PDB entry 1GXP | X-ray diffraction, 2.50 A resolution | chains B and D of the 4 polymer chains in the assembly

# Chain B
Name: Phosphate regulon transcriptional regulatory protein
Source organism: Escherichia coli
Notes: fragment: dna-binding and transactivation domain, residues 124-229
Reference sequence: P08402 (PHOB_ECOLI); numbering as in UniProt (aligned over 124-229)
Sequence (106 residues; each row starts with the number of its first residue):
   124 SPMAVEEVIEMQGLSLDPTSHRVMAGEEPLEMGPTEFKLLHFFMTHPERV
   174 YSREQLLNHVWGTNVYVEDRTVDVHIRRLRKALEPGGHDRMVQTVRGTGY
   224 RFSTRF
Disordered / not traced: 124-128

# Chain D
Molecule: 23-nt DNA strand
Sequence (23 nucleotides; each row starts with the number of its first residue):
     1 CCCGTGACAACTTTATGACAGCT

# How chain B and chain D interact
Residue-residue contacts (18; chain B residue first):
  Arg-176(B) with DC1(D), base contact; DC3(D), salt bridge to the phosphate
  Arg-193(B) with DC1(D), base contact; DC3(D), salt bridge to the phosphate
  Arg-200(B) with DT5(D), sugar contact; DG6(D), salt bridge to the phosphate
  Arg-203(B) with DG4(D), salt bridge to the phosphate
  Thr-217(B) with DC3(D), phosphate contact; DG4(D), hydrogen bond to the phosphate
  Val-218(B) with DC3(D), phosphate contact
  Arg-219(B) with DC2(D), hydrogen bond to the base; DC3(D), phosphate contact
  Gly-220(B) with DC1(D), hydrogen bond to the base; DC2(D), phosphate contact; DC3(D), hydrogen bond to the phosphate
  Thr-221(B) with DC1(D), base contact; DC3(D), phosphate contact
  Tyr-223(B) with DG4(D), hydrogen bond to the phosphate
Also at the interface, not in a pair above, chain B (15 interface residues in all): Ser-175, Asp-196, Val-197, Arg-201, Gly-222
Also at the interface, not in a pair above, chain D (8 interface residues in all): DA7, DC8

# In short
15 residues of chain B and 8 residues of chain D are in contact, with 5 hydrogen bonds and 4 salt bridges.
Polar contacts include Arg-219(B)/DC2(D), Gly-220(B)/DC1(D) and Thr-217(B)/DG4(D).
Chain B is Phosphate regulon transcriptional regulatory protein (Escherichia coli) and chain D is a 23-nt DNA
strand; the structure, PhoB effector domain in complex with pho box DNA, was determined by X-ray diffraction
together with 1GXQ from the same study.
